Entry 4Y8S (X-ray diffraction, 2.70 A resolution); this record covers chains L and V of the 34 polymer chains in the assembly.

Chain L:
Protein: Proteasome subunit beta type-6
Organism: Saccharomyces cerevisiae S288c
Notes: EC 3.4.25.1
UniProtKB: P23724 (PSB6_YEAST); residues 1-222 here correspond to UniProt positions 20-241 (UniProt number = residue number + 19)
Sequence (222 residues; row label = number of the first residue in the row):
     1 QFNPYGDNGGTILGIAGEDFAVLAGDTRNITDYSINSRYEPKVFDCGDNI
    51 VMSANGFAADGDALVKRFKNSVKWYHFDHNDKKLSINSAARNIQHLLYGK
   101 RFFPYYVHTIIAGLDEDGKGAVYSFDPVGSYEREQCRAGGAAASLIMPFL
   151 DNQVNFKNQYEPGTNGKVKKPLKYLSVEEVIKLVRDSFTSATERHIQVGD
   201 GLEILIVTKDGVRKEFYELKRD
Ion coordination: Mg2+: D222 (shared with I163(V), D166(V), S169(V) of chain V)

Chain V:
Protein: Proteasome subunit beta type-2
Organism: Saccharomyces cerevisiae S288c
Notes: EC 3.4.25.1
UniProtKB: P25043 (PSB2_YEAST); residues 1-232 here correspond to UniProt positions 30-261 (UniProt number = residue number + 29)
Sequence (232 residues; each row starts with the number of its first residue):
     1 TTIVGVKFNNGVVIAADTRSTQGPIVADKNCAKLHRISPKIWCAGAGTAA
    51 DTEAVTQLIGSNIELHSLYTSREPRVVSALQMLKQHLFKYQGHIGAYLIV
   101 AGVDPTGSHLFSIHADGSTDVGYYLSLGSGSLAAMAVLESHWKQDLTKEE
   151 AIKLASDAIQAGIWNDLGSGSNVDVCVMEIGKDAEYLRNYLTPNVREEKQ
   201 KSYKFPRGTTAVLKESIVNICDIQEEQVDITA
Disordered / not traced: 223-232
Sequence notes: engineered mutation D116 (His145 in P25043)
UniProt features mapped onto this chain:
  - active site: T1 (Nucleophile)
Ion coordination: Mg2+: I163, D166, S169 (shared with D222(L) of chain L)

Interface between chain L and chain V:
Pairs across the interface - 58 pairs, chain L then chain V:
  R28(L) - L167(V)
  I30(L) - L167(V)  hydrophobic
  D32(L) - L167(V)
  Y33(L) - S129(V)
  Y33(L) - N165(V)
  Y33(L) - D166(V)
  Y33(L) - L167(V)  hydrogen bond (backbone-backbone)
  Y33(L) - G168(V)
  I35(L) - W164(V)
  I35(L) - L167(V)  hydrophobic
  R38(L) - W164(V)  hydrogen bond (side chain-backbone)
  R38(L) - N165(V)
  F149(L) - Y203(V)  hydrophobic
  N152(L) - F205(V)
  Q153(L) - Y203(V)
  Q153(L) - F205(V)
  N158(L) - T209(V)
  Q159(L) - F205(V)
  Q159(L) - T209(V)
  Y160(L) - T209(V)  hydrogen bond (backbone-backbone)
  Y160(L) - A211(V)  hydrophobic
  P162(L) - R207(V)
  P162(L) - G208(V)
  G166(L) - A211(V)
  E179(L) - K201(V)
  K182(L) - Q200(V)
  L183(L) - Y203(V)
  R185(L) - E197(V)  salt bridge
  R185(L) - Q200(V)  hydrogen bond
  D186(L) - K199(V)
  D186(L) - Q200(V)  hydrogen bond (side chain-backbone)
  D186(L) - K201(V)
  D186(L) - Y203(V)  hydrogen bond
  T189(L) - R196(V)  hydrogen bond
  T189(L) - E197(V)
  S190(L) - R196(V)  hydrogen bond
  E193(L) - V26(V)
  E193(L) - K29(V)  salt bridge
  E193(L) - R196(V)
  R194(L) - P24(V)
  R194(L) - I25(V)
  R194(L) - V26(V)  hydrogen bond (backbone-backbone)
  R194(L) - A27(V)  hydrogen bond (side chain-backbone)
  R194(L) - K29(V)
  H195(L) - P24(V)
  I196(L) - R19(V)
  I196(L) - P24(V)  hydrogen bond (backbone-backbone)
  I196(L) - V26(V)  hydrophobic
  I196(L) - L167(V)
  K220(L) - N194(V)  hydrogen bond (side chain-backbone)
  R221(L) - W164(V)
  D222(L) - R19(V)  salt bridge
  D222(L) - I163(V)
  D222(L) - W164(V)
  D222(L) - S169(V)
  D222(L) - G170(V)
  D222(L) - S171(V)  hydrogen bond (side chain-backbone)
  D222(L) - N194(V)  hydrogen bond
Interface residues without a listed pair, chain L (32 interface residues in all): S34, L145, E161, E218
Interface residues without a listed pair, chain V (33 interface residues in all): T21, G23, D28, V195, P206

In short:
32 residues of chain L face 33 of chain V across their interface; the contacts include 14 hydrogen bonds and 3
salt bridges. Polar pairs include R185(L)-E197(V), E193(L)-K29(V) and D222(L)-R19(V). Curated annotation
(UniProt) lists active-site residue T1(V) on chain V.
Here chain L is Proteasome subunit beta type-6 and chain V is Proteasome subunit beta type-2, both from
Saccharomyces cerevisiae S288c. Entry 4Y8S (Yeast 20S proteasome beta2-H116D mutant in complex with Ac-LAE-ep)
was determined by X-ray diffraction (same publication as 4Y69, 4Y6A, 4Y6V, 4Y6Z, 4Y70, 4Y74 and 34 further
entries).
